6T3F - chains F and H of the 3 polymer chains in the assembly; structure by X-ray diffraction, 3.20 A resolution.

Chain F:
Protein: Fusion glycoprotein F0
Source organism: Nipah virus
UniProt: Q9IH63 (FUS_NIPAV); residue numbers follow UniProt; this construct covers 26-482
Chain sequence (502 residues; row label = number of the first residue in the row):
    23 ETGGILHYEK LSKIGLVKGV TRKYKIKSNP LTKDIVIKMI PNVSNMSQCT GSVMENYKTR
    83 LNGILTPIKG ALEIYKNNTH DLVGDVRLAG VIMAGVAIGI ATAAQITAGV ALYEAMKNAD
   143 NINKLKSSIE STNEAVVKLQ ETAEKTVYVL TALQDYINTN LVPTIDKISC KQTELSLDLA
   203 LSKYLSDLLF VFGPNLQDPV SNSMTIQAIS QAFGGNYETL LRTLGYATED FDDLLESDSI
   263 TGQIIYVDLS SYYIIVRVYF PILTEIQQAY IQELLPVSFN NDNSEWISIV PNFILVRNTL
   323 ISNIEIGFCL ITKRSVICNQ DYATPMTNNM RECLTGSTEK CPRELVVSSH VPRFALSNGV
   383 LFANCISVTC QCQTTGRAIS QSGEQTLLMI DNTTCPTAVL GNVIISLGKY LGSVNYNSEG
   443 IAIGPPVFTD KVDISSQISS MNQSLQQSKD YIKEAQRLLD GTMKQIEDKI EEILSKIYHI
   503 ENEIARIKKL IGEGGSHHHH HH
Unresolved in the structure: 23, 478-524
Sequence notes: expression tag (23-25, 483-524)
Disulfide bonds: Cys-71/Cys-192, Cys-331/Cys-340, Cys-355/Cys-363, Cys-387/Cys-392, Cys-394/Cys-417
Covalent attachments: N-acetylglucosamine (NAG) linked to Asn-67, Asn-99, Asn-414, Asn-464
Swiss-Prot annotation at these positions:
  - region: Leu-110 to Leu-134 (Fusion peptide)
  - site: Arg-109, Leu-110 (Cleavage)
  - glycosylation (N-linked (GlcNAc...) asparagine): Asn-64, Asn-67, Asn-99, Asn-414, Asn-464
  - natural variant: Thr-250 (T250I: In strain: Isolate NiV/MY/99/VRI-0626), Met-348 (M348T: In strain: Isolate Malaysian flying-fox)
From the paper describing this entry:
  - post-translational modification sites: Asn-67
  - conformationally variable residues (loop rearrangement): Leu-104 to Gly-112, Ile-190 to Thr-195, Ser-272 to Ser-273
  - mutagenesis - Q70K/S74T: decreased binding to mAb66
  - mutagenesis - Q70K/S74T: increased binding to mAb36
  - specificity-determining residues: Gln-70, Ser-74

Chain H:
Protein: Fab66 heavy chain
Source organism: Oryctolagus cuniculus
Chain sequence (228 residues; each row starts with the number of its first residue; a row labelled like 82A-82C holds insertion residues (82A, then the next letters in order)):
     4 ETGSGGGLVK PGGTLTLTCK ASGFTLSSYW MCWVRQAPGK GLELIACLY
   52A T
    53 NGATTWYASW VNGRFAISRS TSRNTVDLNM
82A-82C TSL
    83 TAADTATYFC ARGSGSGW
100A-100C SWF
   101 NIWGPGTLVT VSSGQPKAPS VFPLAPCCGD TPSSTVTLGC LVKGYLPEPV TVTWNSGTLT
   161 NGVRTFPSVR QSSGLYSLSS VVSVTSSSQP VTCNVAHPAT NTKVDKTVAP STCNKGTKHH
   221 HHHH
Unresolved in the structure: 4-9, 187-191, 209-224
Disulfide bonds: Cys-22/Cys-92, Cys-35/Cys-50, Cys-140/Cys-193
Covalent attachments: N-acetylglucosamine (NAG) linked to Asn-81

Interface between chain F and chain H:
Pairs across the interface (20; chain F residue first):
  Ser-69(F) / Gly-99(H)
  Ser-69(F) / Trp-100(H)  hydrogen bond (side chain-backbone)
  Gln-70(F) / Ser-96(H)
  Gln-70(F) / Gly-97(H)
  Gln-70(F) / Ser-98(H)  hydrogen bond (backbone-backbone)
  Gln-70(F) / Gly-99(H)  hydrogen bond (backbone-backbone)
  Gln-70(F) / Trp-100(H)  hydrogen bond (backbone-backbone)
  Gln-70(F) / Ser-100A(H)
  Gln-70(F) / Trp-100B(H)
  Cys-71(F) / Ser-98(H)
  Thr-72(F) / Ser-98(H)
  Thr-72(F) / Gly-99(H)
  Gly-73(F) / Tyr-52(H)
  Gly-73(F) / Ser-98(H)  hydrogen bond (backbone-side chain)
  Gly-73(F) / Gly-99(H)
  Ser-74(F) / Tyr-52(H)
  Ser-74(F) / Thr-52A(H)  hydrogen bond
  Ser-74(F) / Asn-53(H)  hydrogen bond (side chain-backbone)
  Glu-77(F) / Tyr-52(H)
  Glu-196(F) / Ser-98(H)  hydrogen bond
Interface residues without a listed pair, chain F (11 interface residues in all): Asn-78, Cys-192, Lys-193
Interface residues without a listed pair, chain H (12 interface residues in all): Ser-31, Thr-56
The authors on this interface:
  - pairs named by the authors: Gln-70(F)/Ser-98(H) (hydrogen bond), Gln-70(F)/Gly-99(H) (hydrogen bond), Ser-74(F)/Asn-53(H) (hydrogen bond), Ser-74(F)/Thr-52A(H) (hydrogen bond)
  - epitope / paratope residues, chain F: Gln-70(F), Gly-73(F), Ser-74(F), Glu-77(F), Glu-196(F)
  - epitope / paratope residues, chain H: Tyr-52(H), Thr-52A(H), Asn-53(H), Thr-56(H), Ser-98(H), Gly-99(H), Trp-100(H), Trp-100B(H)

Summary:
11 residues of chain F and 12 residues of chain H are in contact, with 8 hydrogen bonds. Polar contacts
include Ser-69(F)/Trp-100(H), Gly-73(F)/Ser-98(H) and Ser-74(F)/Thr-52A(H). The paper describes hydrogen bonds
between Gln-70(F) and Ser-98(H), Gln-70(F) and Gly-99(H) and Ser-74(F) and Asn-53(H) among others. The paper
reports that Q70K/S74T of chain F reduce binding to mAb66; epitope/paratope residues Gln-70(F), Gly-73(F) and
Tyr-52(H) among others.
Here chain F is Fusion glycoprotein F0 (Nipah virus) and chain H is Fab66 heavy chain (Oryctolagus cuniculus).
Entry 6T3F (Crystal structure Nipah virus fusion glycoprotein in complex with a neutralising Fab fragment) was
determined by X-ray diffraction.
